PDB entry 3J0K | electron microscopy, 36.00 A resolution (very low resolution: no residue pairs are listed; an interface is given only as per-side residue counts) | chains C and J of the 12 polymer chains in the assembly

Chain C:
Protein: DNA-directed RNA polymerase II 45 kDa polypeptide
Organism: Homo sapiens
Notes: EC 2.7.7.6
Chain sequence (268 residues; row label = number of the first residue in the row):
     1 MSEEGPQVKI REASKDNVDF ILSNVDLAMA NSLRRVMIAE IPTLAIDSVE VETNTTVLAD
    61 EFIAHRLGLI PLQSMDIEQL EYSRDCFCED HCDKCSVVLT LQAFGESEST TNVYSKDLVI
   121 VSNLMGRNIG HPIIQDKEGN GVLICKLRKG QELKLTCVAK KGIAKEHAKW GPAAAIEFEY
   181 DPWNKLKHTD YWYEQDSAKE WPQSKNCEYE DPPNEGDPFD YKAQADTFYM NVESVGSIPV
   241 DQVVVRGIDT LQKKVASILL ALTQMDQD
Unresolved in the structure: 1-2
Bound ions: Zn2+: C86, C88, C92

Chain J:
Protein: DNA-directed RNA polymerases I/II/III subunit 10
Organism: Homo sapiens
Notes: EC 2.7.7.6
Chain sequence (70 residues; each row starts with the number of its first residue):
     1 MIVPVRCFSC GKVVGDKWES YLNLLQEDEL DEGTALSRLG LKRYCCRRMI LTHVDLIEKF
    61 LRYNPLEKRD
Unresolved in the structure: 66-70
Bound ions: Zn2+: C7, C10, C45, C46

Interface between chain C and chain J:
At this resolution (36 A) residue pairs are not listed: 27 residues of chain C and 25 of chain J lie at the interface.

Summary:
27 residues of chain C face 25 of chain J across their interface. C86(C), C88(C) and C92(C) form the Zn2+
site.
Chain C is DNA-directed RNA polymerase II 45 kDa polypeptide and chain J is DNA-directed RNA polymerases
I/II/III subunit 10, both from Homo sapiens; the structure, Orientation of RNA polymerase II within the human
VP16-Mediator-pol II-TFIIF assembly, was determined by electron microscopy.
